6K42 - chains A and B of the 5 polymer chains in the assembly; structure by electron microscopy, 4.10 A resolution (low resolution: residue-level contacts below are approximate; hydrogen-bond / salt-bridge calls are withheld).

[Chain A]
Protein: Guanine nucleotide-binding protein G(i) subunit alpha-1
Source organism: Bos taurus
Reference sequence: P63097 (GNAI1_BOVIN); residue numbers follow UniProt; this construct covers 1-354
Sequence (354 residues; numbered 1 to 354; the number before each row is that of its first residue):
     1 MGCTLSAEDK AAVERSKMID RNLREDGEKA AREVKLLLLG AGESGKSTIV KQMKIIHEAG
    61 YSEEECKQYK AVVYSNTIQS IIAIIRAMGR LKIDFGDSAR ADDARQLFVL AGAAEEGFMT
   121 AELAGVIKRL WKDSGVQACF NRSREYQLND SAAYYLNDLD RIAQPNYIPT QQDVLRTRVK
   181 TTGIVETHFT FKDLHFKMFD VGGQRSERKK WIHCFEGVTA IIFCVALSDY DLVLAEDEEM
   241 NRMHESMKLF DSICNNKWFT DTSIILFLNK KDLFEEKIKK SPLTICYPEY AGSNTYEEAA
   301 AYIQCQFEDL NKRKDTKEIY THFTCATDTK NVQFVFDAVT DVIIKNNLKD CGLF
Unresolved in the structure: 1-4, 57-181, 234-240
Curated features (UniProtKB/Swiss-Prot):
  - region: Lys35 to Thr48 (G1 motif), Asp173 to Thr181 (G2 motif), Phe196 to Arg205 (G3 motif), Ile265 to Asp272 (G4 motif), Thr324 to Thr329 (G5 motif)
  - binding site (GTP): Glu43 to Thr48, Asp150, Ser151, Leu175 to Arg178, Asp200 to Gln204, Asn269 to Asp272, Ala326
  - binding site (Mg(2+)): Ser47, Thr181
  - lipidation: Gly2 (N-myristoyl glycine), Cys3 (S-palmitoyl cysteine)

[Chain B]
Protein: Guanine nucleotide-binding protein G(I)/G(S)/G(T) subunit beta-1
Source organism: Mus musculus
Reference sequence: P62874 (GBB1_MOUSE); numbering as in UniProt (aligned over 2-340)
Sequence (350 residues; row label = number of the first residue in the row; numbers below 1 keep their minus sign (His-9 is residue -9)):
    -9 HHHHHHGSSG QSELDQLRQE AEQLKNQIRD ARKACADATL SQITNNIDPV GRIQMRTRRT
    51 LRGHLAKIYA MHWGTDSRLL VSASQDGKLI IWDSYTTNKV HAIPLRSSWV MTCAYAPSGN
   111 YVACGGLDNI CSIYNLKTRE GNVRVSRELA GHTGYLSCCR FLDDNQIVTS SGDTTCALWD
   171 IETGQQTTTF TGHTGDVMSL SLAPDTRLFV SGACDASAKL WDVREGMCRQ TFTGHESDIN
   231 AICFFPNGNA FATGSDDATC RLFDLRADQE LMTYSHDNII CGITSVSFSK SGRLLLAGYD
   291 DFNCNVWDAL KADRAGVLAG HDNRVSCLGV TDDGMAVATG SWDSFLKIWN
Unresolved in the structure: -9 to 0
Differences from the reference sequence: expression tag (-9 to 1)

[Interface between chain A and chain B]
Residue-residue contacts - 36 pairs, chain A then chain B:
  Arg15(A) with Val90(B)
  Ser16(A) with Asn88(B); Lys89(B)
  Ile19(A) with Lys89(B)
  Asp20(A) with Lys89(B)
  Leu23(A) with Gly53(B); Lys78(B); Ile80(B)
  Asp26(A) with Lys78(B)
  Gly183(A) with Leu117(B); Asn119(B)
  Ile184(A) with Trp99(B); Leu117(B)
  Glu186(A) with Trp99(B)
  Phe199(A) with Trp99(B)
  Gln204(A) with Leu117(B); Gly144(B); Tyr145(B)
  Arg205(A) with Thr143(B)
  Ser206(A) with Tyr145(B)
  Glu207(A) with Asp186(B)
  Lys210(A) with Tyr145(B); Met188(B); Asp228(B); Asn230(B); Asp246(B)
  His213(A) with Lys57(B); Trp332(B)
  Cys214(A) with Tyr59(B); Gln75(B); Trp99(B)
  Phe215(A) with Trp99(B); Leu117(B)
  Glu216(A) with Lys57(B)
  Trp258(A) with Arg314(B); Trp332(B)
Other interface residues (no listed pair), chain A (24 interface residues in all): Ala12, Gly27, Thr182, Trp211
Other interface residues (no listed pair), chain B (29 interface residues in all): Leu55, Thr87, His91, Ala92, Ser98, Asp118, Gly162

[Summary]
Chain A and chain B form an interface of 24 and 29 residues respectively. From UniProt: 22 GTP-binding
residues and Mg2+-binding residues Ser47(A) and Thr181(A) on chain A.
Here chain A is Guanine nucleotide-binding protein G(i) subunit alpha-1 (Bos taurus) and chain B is Guanine
nucleotide-binding protein G(I)/G(S)/G(T) subunit beta-1 (Mus musculus). Entry 6K42 (cryo-EM structure of
alpha2BAR-Gi1 complex) was determined by electron microscopy, deposited together with 6K41.
